7Y7R - chains A and B of the 6 polymer chains in the assembly; structure by X-ray diffraction, 2.10 A resolution.

== Chain A (and B) ==
Molecule: RNA-dependent RNA polymerase
Organism: Neurospora crassa
Notes: EC 2.7.7.48; chain B of this document is another copy of the same molecule, construct and numbering; everything in this record applies to it too
UniProt: Q9Y7G6 (Q9Y7G6_NEUCS); numbering as in UniProt (aligned over 377-1402)
Sequence (1026 residues; numbered 377 to 1402; the number before each row is that of its first residue):
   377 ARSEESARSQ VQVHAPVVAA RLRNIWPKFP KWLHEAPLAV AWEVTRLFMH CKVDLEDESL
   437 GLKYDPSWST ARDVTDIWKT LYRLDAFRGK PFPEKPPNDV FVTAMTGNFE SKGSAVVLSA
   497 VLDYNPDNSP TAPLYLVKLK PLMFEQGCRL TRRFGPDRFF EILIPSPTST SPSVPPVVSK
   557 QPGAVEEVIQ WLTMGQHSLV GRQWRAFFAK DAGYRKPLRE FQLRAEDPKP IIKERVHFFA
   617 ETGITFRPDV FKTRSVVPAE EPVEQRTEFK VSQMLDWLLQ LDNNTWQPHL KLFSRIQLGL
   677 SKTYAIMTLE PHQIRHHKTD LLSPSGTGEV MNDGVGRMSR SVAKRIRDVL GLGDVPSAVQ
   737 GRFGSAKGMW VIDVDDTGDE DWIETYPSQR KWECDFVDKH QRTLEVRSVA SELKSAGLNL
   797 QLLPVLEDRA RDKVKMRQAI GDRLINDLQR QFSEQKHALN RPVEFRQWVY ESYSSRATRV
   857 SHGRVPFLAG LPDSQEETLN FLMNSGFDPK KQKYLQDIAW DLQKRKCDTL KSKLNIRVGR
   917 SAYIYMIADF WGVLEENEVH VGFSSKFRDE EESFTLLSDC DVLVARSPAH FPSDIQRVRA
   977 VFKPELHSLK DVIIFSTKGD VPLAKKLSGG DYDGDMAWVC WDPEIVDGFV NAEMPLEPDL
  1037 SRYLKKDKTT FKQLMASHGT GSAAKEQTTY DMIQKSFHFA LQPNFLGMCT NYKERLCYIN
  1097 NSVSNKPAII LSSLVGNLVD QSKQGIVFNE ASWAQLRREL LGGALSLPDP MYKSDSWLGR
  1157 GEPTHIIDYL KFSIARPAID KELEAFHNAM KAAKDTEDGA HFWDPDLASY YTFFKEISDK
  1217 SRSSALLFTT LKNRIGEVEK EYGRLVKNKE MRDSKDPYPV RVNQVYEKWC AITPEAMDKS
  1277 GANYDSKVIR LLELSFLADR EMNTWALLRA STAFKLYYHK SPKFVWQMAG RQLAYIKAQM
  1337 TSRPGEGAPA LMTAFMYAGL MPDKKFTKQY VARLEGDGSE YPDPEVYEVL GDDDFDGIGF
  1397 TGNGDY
Unresolved in the structure: 377-390, 465, 558, 598-604, 626-636, 1187-1195, 1271-1281, 1372-1402 (chain B: 377-394, 397, 409, 423, 427, 431-434, 443-444, 454-469, 507-509, 546, 554, 558-559, 594-605, 626-636, 947, 1185, 1190-1193, 1244, 1247-1251, 1271-1281, 1371-1402)
Ion coordination: Mg2+ near Gly1005 (its only coordinating residue here); Ca2+ site 1: Asp1007, Asp1009, Asp1011 (together with GTP); Ca2+ site 2: Asp1007, Asp1009 (together with GTP)
Ligand contacts: GTP (guanosine-5'-triphosphate): Arg671, Lys743, Lys767, Arg962, Pro964, Asp1007, Asp1009, Asp1011, Leu1082, Val1115, Asp1116, Lys1119
From the paper describing this entry:
  - binding site for the 14-nt DNA strand: Phe520, Lys909, Tyr919, Met1012, Leu1082, Met1084, Asn1087, Arg1091, Arg1369
  - binding site for the 7-nt RNA strand: Arg591, Arg611, Gln673, Ser677, Gln736, Arg738
  - binding site for GTP: Val1115, Lys1119
  - mutagenesis - P964A: decreased catalytic activity

== Interface between chain A and chain B ==
Residue-residue contacts - 177 pairs, chain A then chain B:
  Asp475(A) - Arg1369(B)  salt bridge
  Lys488(A) - Ala1368(B)
  Lys488(A) - Arg1369(B)
  Lys488(A) - Leu1370(B)
  Asp730(A) - Lys942(B)  salt bridge
  Asp730(A) - Glu948(B)
  Asp730(A) - Ser949(B)  hydrogen bond (side chain-backbone)
  Val839(A) - Phe1351(B)  hydrophobic
  Arg842(A) - Met1352(B)  hydrogen bond (side chain-backbone)
  Arg842(A) - Gly1355(B)
  Arg842(A) - Leu1356(B)
  Tyr846(A) - Asp1359(B)
  Arg852(A) - Asp1359(B)  salt bridge
  Arg852(A) - Lys1361(B)
  Arg852(A) - Phe1362(B)
  Arg855(A) - Phe1362(B)
  Val856(A) - Phe1362(B)  hydrophobic
  Val856(A) - Gln1365(B)
  Val856(A) - Tyr1366(B)
  Val856(A) - Arg1369(B)  hydrogen bond (backbone-side chain)
  Ser857(A) - Arg1369(B)  hydrogen bond (backbone-side chain)
  Gly859(A) - Tyr1366(B)
  Arg860(A) - Gly1341(B)
  Arg860(A) - Glu1342(B)  hydrogen bond (side chain-backbone)
  Arg860(A) - Gly1343(B)
  Phe863(A) - Ala1344(B)  hydrophobic
  Phe877(A) - Ala1346(B)  hydrophobic
  Met879(A) - Met1352(B)
  Asn880(A) - Met1348(B)
  Asn880(A) - Thr1349(B)  hydrogen bond (backbone-backbone)
  Asn880(A) - Met1352(B)
  Ser881(A) - Leu1347(B)  hydrogen bond (side chain-backbone)
  Ser881(A) - Thr1349(B)
  Gly882(A) - Thr1349(B)
  Phe939(A) - Thr951(B)
  Ser940(A) - Lys942(B)
  Ser940(A) - Thr951(B)
  Ser941(A) - Ser941(B)  hydrogen bond
  Ser941(A) - Lys942(B)  hydrogen bond (side chain-backbone)
  Lys942(A) - Ser940(B)
  Lys942(A) - Ser941(B)
  Arg944(A) - Gly729(B)  hydrogen bond (side chain-backbone)
  Glu947(A) - Arg723(B)  hydrogen bond (backbone-side chain)
  Glu947(A) - Asp730(B)
  Glu948(A) - Asp730(B)
  Ser949(A) - Asp730(B)  hydrogen bond (backbone-side chain)
  Ser949(A) - Lys986(B)  hydrogen bond (backbone-side chain)
  Thr951(A) - Phe939(B)
  Thr951(A) - Ser940(B)
  Leu952(A) - Phe978(B)  hydrophobic
  Leu952(A) - His983(B)
  Ser954(A) - His983(B)
  Phe978(A) - Leu952(B)  hydrophobic
  Phe978(A) - Pro980(B)
  Pro980(A) - Phe978(B)
  Pro980(A) - Pro980(B)
  His983(A) - Leu952(B)
  His983(A) - Ser954(B)
  Lys986(A) - Ser949(B)  hydrogen bond (side chain-backbone)
  Ser1205(A) - Phe1292(B)
  Tyr1206(A) - Leu1290(B)
  Tyr1206(A) - Phe1292(B)  hydrophobic
  Phe1209(A) - Arg1286(B)
  Phe1209(A) - Leu1287(B)  hydrophobic
  Phe1209(A) - Phe1292(B)  hydrophobic
  Lys1283(A) - Ile1213(B)
  Lys1283(A) - Ser1220(B)
  Val1284(A) - Lys1283(B)
  Arg1286(A) - Phe1209(B)
  Arg1286(A) - Glu1212(B)
  Arg1286(A) - Ile1213(B)
  Leu1287(A) - Phe1209(B)  hydrophobic
  Leu1287(A) - Val1284(B)  hydrophobic
  Leu1287(A) - Leu1287(B)  hydrophobic
  Leu1287(A) - Leu1288(B)  hydrophobic
  Leu1288(A) - Leu1287(B)  hydrophobic
  Phe1292(A) - Ser1205(B)
  Phe1292(A) - Tyr1206(B)  hydrophobic
  Phe1292(A) - Phe1209(B)  hydrophobic
  Phe1292(A) - Met1336(B)
  Leu1293(A) - Met1336(B)  hydrophobic
  Ala1294(A) - Pro1340(B)
  Asp1295(A) - Ser1338(B)  hydrogen bond
  Asp1295(A) - Arg1339(B)
  Asp1295(A) - Pro1340(B)
  Met1298(A) - Ser1338(B)
  Met1298(A) - Pro1345(B)  hydrophobic
  Arg1327(A) - Ser1338(B)
  Arg1327(A) - Ala1344(B)
  Arg1327(A) - Pro1345(B)
  Tyr1331(A) - Pro1345(B)  hydrogen bond (side chain-backbone)
  Tyr1331(A) - Leu1347(B)
  Ala1334(A) - Leu1347(B)
  Gln1335(A) - Leu1293(B)
  Gln1335(A) - Met1298(B)
  Gln1335(A) - Leu1347(B)
  Met1336(A) - Phe1292(B)
  Met1336(A) - Leu1293(B)  hydrophobic
  Ser1338(A) - Asp1295(B)  hydrogen bond
  Ser1338(A) - Met1298(B)
  Ser1338(A) - Arg1327(B)
  Arg1339(A) - Ala1294(B)
  Pro1340(A) - Ala1294(B)
  Glu1342(A) - Arg860(B)
  Gly1343(A) - Arg860(B)
  Gly1343(A) - Ala1350(B)
  Ala1344(A) - Phe863(B)  hydrophobic
  Ala1344(A) - Arg1327(B)
  Ala1344(A) - Ala1350(B)
  Pro1345(A) - Met1298(B)
  Pro1345(A) - Arg1327(B)
  Pro1345(A) - Tyr1331(B)  hydrogen bond (backbone-side chain)
  Pro1345(A) - Met1348(B)
  Pro1345(A) - Ala1350(B)
  Ala1346(A) - Phe877(B)  hydrophobic
  Ala1346(A) - Ala1346(B)
  Ala1346(A) - Leu1347(B)
  Ala1346(A) - Met1348(B)  hydrogen bond (backbone-backbone)
  Ala1346(A) - Tyr1353(B)  hydrophobic
  Leu1347(A) - Ser881(B)  hydrogen bond (backbone-side chain)
  Leu1347(A) - Tyr1331(B)
  Leu1347(A) - Ala1334(B)
  Leu1347(A) - Gln1335(B)
  Leu1347(A) - Ala1346(B)
  Leu1347(A) - Leu1347(B)  hydrophobic
  Met1348(A) - Asn880(B)
  Met1348(A) - Pro1345(B)
  Met1348(A) - Ala1346(B)  hydrogen bond (backbone-backbone)
  Met1348(A) - Met1348(B)  hydrophobic
  Met1348(A) - Tyr1353(B)  hydrophobic
  Thr1349(A) - Asn880(B)  hydrogen bond (backbone-backbone)
  Thr1349(A) - Ser881(B)
  Thr1349(A) - Gly882(B)
  Ala1350(A) - Glu1342(B)
  Ala1350(A) - Gly1343(B)
  Ala1350(A) - Ala1344(B)
  Ala1350(A) - Pro1345(B)
  Phe1351(A) - Val839(B)  hydrophobic
  Phe1351(A) - Phe1362(B)  hydrophobic
  Phe1351(A) - Tyr1366(B)
  Met1352(A) - Arg842(B)  hydrogen bond (backbone-side chain)
  Met1352(A) - Met879(B)
  Met1352(A) - Asn880(B)
  Tyr1353(A) - Ala1346(B)  hydrophobic
  Tyr1353(A) - Met1348(B)  hydrophobic
  Ala1354(A) - Phe1362(B)
  Gly1355(A) - Arg842(B)
  Gly1355(A) - Pro1358(B)
  Gly1355(A) - Asp1359(B)  hydrogen bond (backbone-backbone)
  Gly1355(A) - Phe1362(B)
  Leu1356(A) - Arg842(B)
  Leu1356(A) - Leu1356(B)  hydrophobic
  Leu1356(A) - Met1357(B)
  Leu1356(A) - Pro1358(B)  hydrophobic
  Met1357(A) - Leu1356(B)
  Met1357(A) - Met1357(B)  hydrogen bond (backbone-backbone)
  Met1357(A) - Asp1359(B)
  Pro1358(A) - Gly1355(B)
  Pro1358(A) - Leu1356(B)  hydrophobic
  Pro1358(A) - Met1357(B)
  Asp1359(A) - Arg852(B)  salt bridge
  Asp1359(A) - Gly1355(B)  hydrogen bond (backbone-backbone)
  Asp1359(A) - Met1357(B)
  Lys1361(A) - Arg852(B)
  Phe1362(A) - Arg852(B)
  Phe1362(A) - Arg855(B)
  Phe1362(A) - Val856(B)  hydrophobic
  Phe1362(A) - Phe1351(B)  hydrophobic
  Phe1362(A) - Gly1355(B)
  Gln1365(A) - Arg852(B)
  Gln1365(A) - Val856(B)
  Tyr1366(A) - Val856(B)
  Tyr1366(A) - Phe1351(B)  hydrophobic
  Arg1369(A) - Val856(B)  hydrogen bond (side chain-backbone)
  Arg1369(A) - Ser857(B)  hydrogen bond (side chain-backbone)
  Arg1369(A) - His858(B)
  Arg1369(A) - Gly859(B)
Interface residues without a listed pair, chain A (86 interface residues in all): Pro838, Glu946, Phe950, Glu1212, Ile1213, Leu1290, Thr1300, Thr1337, Gly1341
Interface residues without a listed pair, chain B (87 interface residues in all): Pro838, Phe950, Ser1217, Thr1300, Thr1337, Ala1354

== In short ==
The interface between chain A and chain B involves 86 residues on one side and 87 on the other, with 28
hydrogen bonds and 4 salt bridges. Polar contacts include Asp475(A)-Arg1369(B), Asp730(A)-Lys942(B) and
Arg852(A)-Asp1359(B). From the paper: a binding site for the 14-nt DNA strand at Phe520(A), Lys909(A) and
Tyr919(A) among others; P964A of chain A reduces catalytic activity.
Chain A and chain B are both RNA-dependent RNA polymerase (Neurospora crassa); the structure, QDE-1 in complex
with DNA template, RNA primer and 3'-dGTP, was determined by X-ray diffraction, deposited together with 7Y7P,
7Y7Q, 7Y7S and 7Y7T.
